Entry 3ZE2 (X-ray diffraction, 2.35 A resolution); this record covers chains E and F of the 5 polymer chains in the assembly.

[Chain E]
Molecule: 10E5 fab heavy chain
From: Mus musculus
Notes: antibody fragment or engineered binder
Sequence (221 residues; row label = number of the first residue in the row):
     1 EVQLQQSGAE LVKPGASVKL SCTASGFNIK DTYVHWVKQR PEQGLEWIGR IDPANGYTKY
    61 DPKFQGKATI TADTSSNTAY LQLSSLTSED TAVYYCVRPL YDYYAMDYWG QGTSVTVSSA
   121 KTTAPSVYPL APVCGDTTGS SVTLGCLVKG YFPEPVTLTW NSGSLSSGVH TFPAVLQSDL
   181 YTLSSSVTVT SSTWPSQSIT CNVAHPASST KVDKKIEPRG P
Unresolved in the structure: 135-137, 220-221
Disulfide bonds: C22-C96, C146-C201

[Chain F]
Molecule: 10E5 fab light chain
From: Mus musculus
Notes: antibody fragment or engineered binder
Sequence (214 residues; each row starts with the number of its first residue):
     1 DILMTQSPSS MSVSLGDTVS ITCHASQGIS SNIGWLQQKP GKSFMGLIYY GTNLVDGVPS
    61 RFSGSGSGAD YSLTISSLDS EDFADYYCVQ YAQLPYTFGG GTKLEIKRAD AAPTVSIFPP
   121 SSEQLTSGGA SVVCFLNNFY PKDINVKWKI DGSERQNGVL NSWTDQDSKD STYSMSSTLT
   181 LTKDEYERHN SYTCEATHKT STSPIVKSFN RNEC
Disulfide bonds: C23-C88, C134-C194

[Chain E / chain F interface]
Residue-residue contacts - 73 pairs, chain E then chain F:
  H35(E) with Y96(F)
  V37(E) with F98(F), hydrophobic
  Q39(E) with Q38(F), hydrogen bond; F44(F); Y87(F)
  L45(E) with F44(F), hydrophobic; Y87(F), hydrophobic; F98(F), hydrophobic
  W47(E) with P95(F), hydrophobic; Y96(F); F98(F)
  K59(E) with L94(F)
  D61(E) with P95(F)
  Y95(E) with Q38(F), hydrogen bond; S43(F); F44(F), hydrophobic
  L100(E) with V55(F), hydrophobic; D56(F)
  Y101(E) with Y49(F); D56(F), hydrogen bond
  D102(E) with Y91(F)
  Y104(E) with Y91(F); Y96(F), hydrogen bond (backbone-side chain)
  M106(E) with L36(F); Y96(F), hydrophobic
  D107(E) with G46(F), hydrogen bond (backbone-backbone); Y49(F); V55(F)
  W109(E) with L36(F); F44(F), hydrophobic
  G110(E) with S43(F), hydrogen bond (backbone-side chain)
  Q111(E) with S43(F)
  Y128(E) with S121(F); E123(F); Q124(F); S127(F)
  P129(E) with S121(F); E123(F)
  L130(E) with F118(F); V133(F), hydrophobic
  A131(E) with F118(F)
  P132(E) with F118(F)
  V133(E) with I117(F); F209(F), hydrophobic; C214(F)
  C134(E) with C214(F), disulfide
  T143(E) with S116(F); F118(F)
  L147(E) with S131(F)
  K149(E) with Q124(F); T180(F)
  H170(E) with N137(F); N138(F), hydrogen bond; S174(F)
  F172(E) with F135(F), hydrophobic; N137(F); S162(F); T164(F); S174(F); M175(F); S176(F)
  P173(E) with S162(F), hydrogen bond (backbone-side chain); W163(F)
  V175(E) with N161(F)
  Q177(E) with L160(F)
  S184(E) with F135(F); S176(F), hydrogen bond
  S185(E) with F135(F)
  S186(E) with F135(F); N137(F), hydrogen bond
  K214(E) with E123(F)
  R219(E) with P119(F), hydrogen bond (side chain-backbone); P120(F), hydrogen bond (side chain-backbone)
Other interface residues (no listed pair), chain E (44 interface residues in all): E46, R50, K63, A105, L144, G145, T171
Other interface residues (no listed pair), chain F (44 interface residues in all): D1, K42, I48, Y50, D167
Cross-chain cystine bridges: C134(E)-C214(F)

[In short]
Chain E and chain F each contribute 44 residues to their interface; the contacts include 1 disulfide bond and
12 hydrogen bonds. Among the polar pairs are Q39(E)-Q38(F), Y95(E)-Q38(F) and Y101(E)-D56(F).
Here chain E is 10E5 fab heavy chain and chain F is 10E5 fab light chain, both from Mus musculus. Entry 3ZE2
(Integrin alphaIIB beta3 headpiece and RGD peptide complex) was determined by X-ray diffraction together with
3ZDX, 3ZDY, 3ZDZ, 3ZE0 and 3ZE1 from the same study.
